PDB entry 6PNM | X-ray diffraction, 1.82 A resolution | chain A

[Chain A]
Name: Glutathione S-transferase omega-1
Source organism: Homo sapiens
Notes: EC 2.5.1.18, 1.8.5.1, 1.20.4.2
Reference sequence: P78417 (GSTO1_HUMAN); residue numbers follow UniProt; this construct covers 2-241
Chain sequence (240 residues; each row starts with the number of its first residue):
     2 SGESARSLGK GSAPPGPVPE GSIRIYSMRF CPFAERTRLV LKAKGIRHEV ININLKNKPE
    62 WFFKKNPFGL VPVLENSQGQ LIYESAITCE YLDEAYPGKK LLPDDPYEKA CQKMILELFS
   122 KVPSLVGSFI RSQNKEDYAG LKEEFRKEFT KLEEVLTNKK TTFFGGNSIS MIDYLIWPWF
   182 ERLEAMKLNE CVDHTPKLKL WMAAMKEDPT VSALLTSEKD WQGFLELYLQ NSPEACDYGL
Not modelled in the structure: 2
Curated features (UniProtKB/Swiss-Prot):
  - active site: Cys32 (Nucleophile)
  - binding site (glutathione): Lys59, Val72, Glu85, Ser86
  - modified residue: Ser2 (N-acetylserine), Lys57 (N6-acetyllysine), Ser129 (Phosphoserine), Lys143 (N6-acetyllysine), Lys148 (N6-acetyllysine), Lys152 (N6-acetyllysine)
  - natural variant: Ala140 (A140D: In allele GSTO1*C), Glu155 (deletion: In allele GSTO1*B)
  - mutagenesis: Cys32 (C32A: Loss of activity)
Glycans and other covalent adducts: 2-chloro-N- (XX0) linked to Cys32
Ligand contacts: 2-chloro-N- (XX0; 2-chloro-N-{4-chloro-3-[(morpholin-4-yl)sulfonyl]phenyl}acetamide): Met29, Phe31, Pro33, Phe34, Leu56, Val72, Val127, Gly128, Phe130, Ile131, Arg183, Ala186, Trp222, Phe225, Leu226, Tyr229

[Summary]
2-chloro-N- is covalently linked to Cys32. UniProt lists active-site residue Cys32, 4 glutathione-binding
residues and one mutagenesis site.
Chain A is Glutathione S-transferase omega-1 (Homo sapiens); the structure, Human GSTO1-1 complexed with
2-chloro-N-(4-chloro-3-(morpholinosulfonyl)phenyl)acetamide, was determined by X-ray diffraction together with
6PNN and 6PNO from the same study.
